Entry 3X3Z (X-ray diffraction, 1.51 A resolution); this record covers chains A and B.

[Chain A (and B)]
Protein: Phenylethylamine oxidase
Source organism: Arthrobacter globiformis
Notes: EC 1.4.3.21; chain B of this document is another copy of the same molecule, construct and numbering; everything in this record applies to it too
UniProt: P46881 (PAOX_ARTGO); numbering as in UniProt (aligned over 9-628)
Sequence (620 residues; each row starts with the number of its first residue):
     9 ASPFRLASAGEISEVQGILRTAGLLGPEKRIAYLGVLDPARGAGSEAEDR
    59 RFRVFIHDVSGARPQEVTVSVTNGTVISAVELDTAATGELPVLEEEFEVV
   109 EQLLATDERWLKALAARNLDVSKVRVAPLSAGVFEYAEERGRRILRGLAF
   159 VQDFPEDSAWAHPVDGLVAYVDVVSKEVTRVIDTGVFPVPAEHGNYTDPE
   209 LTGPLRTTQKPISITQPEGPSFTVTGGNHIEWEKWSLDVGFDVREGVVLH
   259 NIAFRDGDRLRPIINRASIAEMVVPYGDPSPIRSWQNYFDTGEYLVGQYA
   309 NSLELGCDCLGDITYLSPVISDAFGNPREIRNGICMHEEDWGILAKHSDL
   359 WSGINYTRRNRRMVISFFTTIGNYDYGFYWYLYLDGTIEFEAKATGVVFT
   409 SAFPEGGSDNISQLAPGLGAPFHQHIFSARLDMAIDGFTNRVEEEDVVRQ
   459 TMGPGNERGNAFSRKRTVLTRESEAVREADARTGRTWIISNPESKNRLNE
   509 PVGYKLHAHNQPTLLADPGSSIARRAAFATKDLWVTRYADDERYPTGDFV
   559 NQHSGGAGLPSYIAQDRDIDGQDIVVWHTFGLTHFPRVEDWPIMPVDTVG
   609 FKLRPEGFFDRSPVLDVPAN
Modified positions: Tyr382 (3-amino-6-hydroxy-tyrosine; TYQ)
Cystine bridges: Cys317-Cys343
Ion coordination: K+: Ala93, Ala94, Ser562; Cu ion: His431, His433, His592 (together with chloride ion); Na+: Asp440, Met441, Asp581, Ile582
Curated features (UniProtKB/Swiss-Prot):
  - active site: Asp298 (Proton acceptor)
  - binding site (substrate): Tyr296 to Tyr307, Ile379 to Asn381, Asp383, Tyr384
  - binding site (Cu cation): His431, His433, His592
What the authors report for this chain:
  - catalytic residues: Asp298 (citing earlier work)

[Chain A / chain B interface]
Pairs across the interface (306; chain A residue first):
  Arg133(A) - Trp359(B)
  Val134(A) - Trp359(B)
  Ala135(A) - Trp359(B)
  Phe142(A) - Arg466(B)
  Glu143(A) - Arg466(B)  salt bridge
  Tyr144(A) - Arg466(B)  hydrogen bond
  Gln160(A) - Trp359(B)  hydrogen bond (side chain-backbone)
  Gln160(A) - Ser360(B)
  Pro163(A) - Trp359(B)
  Pro163(A) - Ser360(B)
  Glu164(A) - Ser360(B)
  Glu164(A) - Ile362(B)
  Asp165(A) - Ser360(B)
  Ala167(A) - Trp359(B)  hydrophobic
  Trp168(A) - Asp357(B)  hydrogen bond
  Trp168(A) - Trp359(B)  hydrophobic
  Glu200(A) - Arg505(B)  salt bridge
  Tyr204(A) - His355(B)
  Tyr204(A) - Tyr364(B)  hydrophobic
  Tyr204(A) - Leu623(B)  hydrophobic
  Thr205(A) - Ile362(B)
  Thr205(A) - Tyr364(B)
  Leu209(A) - Arg619(B)
  Thr210(A) - Leu623(B)
  Thr210(A) - Asp624(B)
  Pro212(A) - Asp624(B)
  Leu213(A) - Asp624(B)
  Arg214(A) - Glu241(B)  salt bridge
  Arg214(A) - Lys242(B)
  Arg214(A) - Leu392(B)
  Arg214(A) - Pro621(B)  hydrogen bond (side chain-backbone)
  Arg214(A) - Asp624(B)  salt bridge
  Arg214(A) - Val625(B)
  Arg214(A) - Pro626(B)
  Thr216(A) - Ser229(B)  hydrogen bond (backbone-side chain)
  Thr216(A) - Glu241(B)  hydrogen bond
  Gln217(A) - Ser229(B)
  Gln217(A) - Glu241(B)  hydrogen bond
  Gln217(A) - Arg369(B)
  Gln217(A) - Leu392(B)
  Gln217(A) - Val625(B)
  Lys218(A) - Glu226(B)
  Lys218(A) - Gly227(B)
  Lys218(A) - Pro228(B)
  Lys218(A) - Ser229(B)  hydrogen bond (backbone-side chain)
  Lys218(A) - Arg369(B)  hydrogen bond (backbone-side chain)
  Pro219(A) - Gln224(B)  hydrogen bond (backbone-side chain)
  Pro219(A) - Pro225(B)
  Pro219(A) - Glu226(B)
  Ile220(A) - Thr223(B)
  Ile220(A) - Gln224(B)
  Ile220(A) - Glu347(B)
  Ile220(A) - Asp348(B)
  Ile220(A) - Arg369(B)
  Ser221(A) - Ser221(B)
  Ser221(A) - Ile222(B)
  Ser221(A) - Thr223(B)  hydrogen bond (backbone-backbone)
  Ile222(A) - Ser221(B)
  Thr223(A) - Ile220(B)
  Thr223(A) - Ser221(B)  hydrogen bond (backbone-backbone)
  Gln224(A) - Pro219(B)  hydrogen bond (side chain-backbone)
  Gln224(A) - Ile220(B)
  Pro225(A) - Pro219(B)  hydrophobic
  Glu226(A) - Lys218(B)
  Glu226(A) - Pro219(B)
  Gly227(A) - Lys218(B)
  Pro228(A) - Lys218(B)
  Ser229(A) - Thr216(B)
  Ser229(A) - Gln217(B)
  Ser229(A) - Lys218(B)  hydrogen bond (side chain-backbone)
  Glu241(A) - Arg214(B)  salt bridge
  Glu241(A) - Thr216(B)  hydrogen bond
  Glu241(A) - Gln217(B)  hydrogen bond
  Lys242(A) - Arg214(B)
  Tyr284(A) - Asn468(B)  hydrogen bond (backbone-side chain)
  Gly285(A) - Asn468(B)
  Gly285(A) - Ala469(B)
  Gly285(A) - Phe470(B)  hydrogen bond (backbone-backbone)
  Asp286(A) - Asn468(B)  hydrogen bond (backbone-side chain)
  Pro287(A) - Gly463(B)
  Pro287(A) - Ala469(B)
  Ser292(A) - Arg466(B)  hydrogen bond
  Ser292(A) - Asn468(B)
  Trp293(A) - Arg466(B)
  Asn309(A) - Lys354(B)
  Gly314(A) - Asn628(B)  hydrogen bond (backbone-side chain)
  Cys315(A) - Ile351(B)
  Cys315(A) - Thr365(B)
  Cys315(A) - Arg367(B)  hydrogen bond (backbone-side chain)
  Asp316(A) - Ile351(B)
  Asp316(A) - Lys354(B)  salt bridge
  Asp316(A) - Thr365(B)
  Asp316(A) - Arg367(B)  hydrogen bond (backbone-side chain)
  Cys317(A) - Arg367(B)
  Leu318(A) - Asp348(B)
  Leu318(A) - Arg367(B)
  Asp348(A) - Ile220(B)
  Asp348(A) - Leu318(B)
  Trp349(A) - Trp349(B)  hydrophobic
  Ile351(A) - Cys315(B)
  Ile351(A) - Asp316(B)
  Ile351(A) - Val604(B)
  Leu352(A) - Pro603(B)
  Leu352(A) - Val604(B)  hydrogen bond (backbone-backbone)
  Ala353(A) - Thr403(B)
  Ala353(A) - Met602(B)
  Lys354(A) - Asn309(B)
  Lys354(A) - Asp316(B)  salt bridge
  Lys354(A) - Phe376(B)
  Lys354(A) - Asp383(B)
  Lys354(A) - Thr403(B)  hydrogen bond (backbone-side chain)
  Lys354(A) - Gly404(B)  hydrogen bond (backbone-backbone)
  His355(A) - Tyr204(B)
  His355(A) - Gly380(B)
  His355(A) - Asn381(B)  hydrogen bond (side chain-backbone)
  His355(A) - Asp383(B)  salt bridge
  His355(A) - Gly404(B)
  His355(A) - Val405(B)
  His355(A) - Ile601(B)
  Ser356(A) - Thr378(B)
  Ser356(A) - Asp383(B)  hydrogen bond (backbone-side chain)
  Asp357(A) - Trp168(B)  hydrogen bond
  Trp359(A) - Arg133(B)
  Trp359(A) - Val134(B)
  Trp359(A) - Ala135(B)
  Trp359(A) - Gln160(B)  hydrogen bond (backbone-side chain)
  Trp359(A) - Pro163(B)
  Trp359(A) - Ala167(B)  hydrophobic
  Trp359(A) - Trp168(B)  hydrophobic
  Ser360(A) - Gln160(B)
  Ser360(A) - Pro163(B)
  Ser360(A) - Glu164(B)
  Ser360(A) - Asp165(B)
  Ile362(A) - Glu164(B)
  Ile362(A) - Thr205(B)
  Tyr364(A) - Tyr204(B)  hydrophobic
  Tyr364(A) - Thr205(B)
  Tyr364(A) - Ile601(B)  hydrophobic
  Thr365(A) - Cys315(B)
  Thr365(A) - Asp316(B)
  Arg367(A) - Cys315(B)  hydrogen bond (side chain-backbone)
  Arg367(A) - Asp316(B)  hydrogen bond (side chain-backbone)
  Arg367(A) - Leu318(B)
  Arg369(A) - Gln217(B)
  Arg369(A) - Lys218(B)  hydrogen bond (side chain-backbone)
  Arg369(A) - Ile220(B)
  Phe376(A) - Lys354(B)
  Thr378(A) - Ser356(B)
  Gly380(A) - His355(B)
  Asn381(A) - His355(B)  hydrogen bond (backbone-side chain)
  Asp383(A) - Lys354(B)
  Asp383(A) - His355(B)  salt bridge
  Asp383(A) - Ser356(B)  hydrogen bond (side chain-backbone)
  Tyr387(A) - Ile351(B)
  Leu392(A) - Arg214(B)
  Leu392(A) - Gln217(B)
  Asp393(A) - Pro603(B)
  Thr403(A) - Ala353(B)
  Thr403(A) - Lys354(B)  hydrogen bond (side chain-backbone)
  Gly404(A) - Lys354(B)  hydrogen bond (backbone-backbone)
  Gly404(A) - His355(B)
  Val405(A) - His355(B)
  Asp417(A) - Phe470(B)
  Asp417(A) - Ser471(B)  hydrogen bond (backbone-side chain)
  Asn418(A) - Gln458(B)  hydrogen bond
  Asn418(A) - Ala469(B)
  Asn418(A) - Phe470(B)  hydrogen bond (side chain-backbone)
  Ser420(A) - Arg472(B)
  Gln421(A) - Leu506(B)
  Leu422(A) - Leu506(B)
  Ala423(A) - Arg505(B)
  Ala423(A) - Leu506(B)
  Pro424(A) - Arg505(B)
  Pro424(A) - Leu506(B)
  Phe430(A) - Phe470(B)
  His431(A) - Phe470(B)
  Gln432(A) - Phe470(B)
  Val455(A) - Leu523(B)  hydrophobic
  Val455(A) - Phe593(B)  hydrophobic
  Arg457(A) - Leu523(B)  hydrogen bond (side chain-backbone)
  Arg457(A) - Ala524(B)  hydrogen bond (side chain-backbone)
  Arg457(A) - Pro526(B)
  Gln458(A) - Asn418(B)  hydrogen bond
  Thr459(A) - Asp525(B)
  Met460(A) - Asp525(B)  hydrogen bond (backbone-side chain)
  Met460(A) - Gly527(B)
  Gly463(A) - Pro287(B)
  Arg466(A) - Phe142(B)
  Arg466(A) - Glu143(B)  salt bridge
  Arg466(A) - Tyr144(B)  hydrogen bond
  Arg466(A) - Ser292(B)  hydrogen bond
  Arg466(A) - Trp293(B)
  Arg466(A) - Ser528(B)
  Gly467(A) - Ala524(B)
  Gly467(A) - Asp525(B)  hydrogen bond (backbone-backbone)
  Gly467(A) - Ser528(B)
  Asn468(A) - Tyr284(B)  hydrogen bond (side chain-backbone)
  Asn468(A) - Gly285(B)
  Asn468(A) - Asp286(B)  hydrogen bond (side chain-backbone)
  Asn468(A) - Ser292(B)
  Ala469(A) - Gly285(B)
  Ala469(A) - Asn418(B)
  Phe470(A) - Gly285(B)  hydrogen bond (backbone-backbone)
  Phe470(A) - Asp417(B)
  Phe470(A) - Asn418(B)  hydrogen bond (backbone-side chain)
  Phe470(A) - Phe430(B)
  Phe470(A) - His431(B)
  Phe470(A) - Gln432(B)
  Phe470(A) - Leu523(B)  hydrophobic
  Phe470(A) - Thr591(B)
  Phe470(A) - Phe593(B)  hydrophobic
  Ser471(A) - Asp417(B)  hydrogen bond (side chain-backbone)
  Ser471(A) - Phe593(B)
  Arg472(A) - Phe593(B)
  Glu486(A) - Arg490(B)  salt bridge
  Ala489(A) - Ala489(B)  hydrophobic
  Ala489(A) - Asn518(B)
  Ala489(A) - Pro520(B)
  Arg490(A) - Glu486(B)  salt bridge
  Arg490(A) - Pro520(B)
  Gly492(A) - Pro520(B)
  Arg505(A) - Glu200(B)  salt bridge
  Arg505(A) - Ala423(B)
  Arg505(A) - Pro424(B)
  Leu506(A) - Gln421(B)
  Leu506(A) - Leu422(B)
  Leu506(A) - Ala423(B)
  Leu506(A) - Pro424(B)
  Leu506(A) - Val596(B)  hydrophobic
  Asn518(A) - Ala489(B)
  Pro520(A) - Ala489(B)
  Pro520(A) - Arg490(B)
  Pro520(A) - Gly492(B)
  Leu523(A) - Val455(B)  hydrophobic
  Leu523(A) - Arg457(B)  hydrogen bond (backbone-side chain)
  Leu523(A) - Phe470(B)  hydrophobic
  Ala524(A) - Arg457(B)  hydrogen bond (backbone-side chain)
  Ala524(A) - Gly467(B)
  Asp525(A) - Thr459(B)
  Asp525(A) - Met460(B)  hydrogen bond (side chain-backbone)
  Asp525(A) - Gly467(B)  hydrogen bond (backbone-backbone)
  Pro526(A) - Arg457(B)
  Gly527(A) - Met460(B)
  Ser528(A) - Met460(B)
  Ser528(A) - Arg466(B)
  Ser528(A) - Gly467(B)
  Phe593(A) - Val455(B)  hydrophobic
  Phe593(A) - Phe470(B)  hydrophobic
  Phe593(A) - Ser471(B)
  Phe593(A) - Arg472(B)
  Arg595(A) - Arg612(B)
  Arg595(A) - Pro613(B)  hydrogen bond (side chain-backbone)
  Arg595(A) - Glu614(B)
  Val596(A) - Leu506(B)  hydrophobic
  Val596(A) - Phe617(B)
  Val596(A) - Asp618(B)
  Val596(A) - Arg619(B)
  Val596(A) - Ser620(B)
  Glu597(A) - Pro613(B)
  Glu597(A) - Glu614(B)
  Glu597(A) - Gly615(B)  hydrogen bond (side chain-backbone)
  Glu597(A) - Phe616(B)  hydrogen bond (side chain-backbone)
  Glu597(A) - Phe617(B)  hydrogen bond (side chain-backbone)
  Glu597(A) - Ser620(B)
  Trp599(A) - Arg619(B)
  Trp599(A) - Ser620(B)  hydrogen bond (backbone-backbone)
  Pro600(A) - Leu623(B)
  Ile601(A) - His355(B)
  Ile601(A) - Tyr364(B)  hydrophobic
  Ile601(A) - Leu623(B)  hydrophobic
  Met602(A) - Ala353(B)
  Pro603(A) - Leu352(B)
  Pro603(A) - Asp393(B)
  Val604(A) - Ile351(B)
  Val604(A) - Leu352(B)  hydrogen bond (backbone-backbone)
  Asp605(A) - Arg612(B)  salt bridge
  Arg612(A) - Arg595(B)
  Arg612(A) - Asp605(B)  salt bridge
  Pro613(A) - Arg595(B)  hydrogen bond (backbone-side chain)
  Pro613(A) - Glu597(B)
  Glu614(A) - Arg595(B)
  Glu614(A) - Glu597(B)
  Gly615(A) - Glu597(B)  hydrogen bond (backbone-side chain)
  Phe616(A) - Glu597(B)  hydrogen bond (backbone-side chain)
  Phe617(A) - Val596(B)
  Phe617(A) - Glu597(B)  hydrogen bond (backbone-side chain)
  Asp618(A) - Val596(B)
  Arg619(A) - Leu209(B)
  Arg619(A) - Val596(B)
  Arg619(A) - Trp599(B)
  Ser620(A) - Val596(B)
  Ser620(A) - Glu597(B)
  Ser620(A) - Trp599(B)  hydrogen bond (backbone-backbone)
  Pro621(A) - Arg214(B)  hydrogen bond (backbone-side chain)
  Leu623(A) - Tyr204(B)  hydrophobic
  Leu623(A) - Thr210(B)
  Leu623(A) - Pro600(B)
  Leu623(A) - Ile601(B)  hydrophobic
  Asp624(A) - Thr210(B)
  Asp624(A) - Pro212(B)
  Asp624(A) - Leu213(B)
  Asp624(A) - Arg214(B)  salt bridge
  Val625(A) - Arg214(B)
  Val625(A) - Gln217(B)
  Pro626(A) - Arg214(B)
  Asn628(A) - Gly314(B)
Interface residues without a listed pair, chain A (154 interface residues in all): Phe158, Tyr178, Pro289, Leu311, Glu346, Glu347, Lys401, Glu453, Asn464, Thr491, Asn504, Gln519, Leu522, Thr591, Lys610, Val622
Interface residues without a listed pair, chain B (152 interface residues in all): Phe158, Pro289, Cys317, Glu346, Gly350, Tyr387, Ser420, Glu453, Asn464, Thr491, Asn504, Gln519, Leu522, Lys610, Val622

[Summary]
154 residues of chain A and 152 residues of chain B are in contact, with 68 hydrogen bonds and 16 salt
bridges. Polar pairs include Glu143(A)-Arg466(B), Glu200(A)-Arg505(B) and Arg214(A)-Glu241(B). From UniProt:
active-site residue Asp298(A), 17 substrate-binding residues and 3 Cu cation-binding residues on chain A. From
the paper: the catalytic residue Asp298(A).
Both chains are Phenylethylamine oxidase (Arthrobacter globiformis). Entry 3X3Z (Copper amine oxidase from
Arthrobacter globiformis: Aminoresorcinol form produced by anaerobic reduction with ethylamine hydrochloride)
was determined by X-ray diffraction, deposited together with 3X3X, 3X3Y, 3X40, 3X41 and 3X42.
